Entry 8FLJ (electron microscopy, 3.48 A resolution); this record covers chains H and J of the 14 polymer chains in the assembly.

# Chain H
Molecule: Integration host factor subunit beta
Source organism: Pseudomonas aeruginosa PA14
UniProt: Q02PW7 (IHFB_PSEAB); residues 3-96 here correspond to UniProt positions 1-94 (UniProt number = residue number - 2)
Chain sequence (96 residues; numbered 1 to 96; the number before each row is that of its first residue):
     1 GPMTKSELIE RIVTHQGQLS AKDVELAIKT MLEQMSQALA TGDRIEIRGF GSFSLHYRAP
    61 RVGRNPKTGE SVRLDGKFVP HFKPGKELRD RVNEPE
Disordered / not traced: 95-96
Sequence notes: expression tag (1-2)

# Chain J
Molecule: CRISPR leader and repeat, anti-sense strand of DNA
Notes: engineered mutation(s): A54G,T55G,A60T,G61T,G62T,A63C,A64G,A67G,G68C,A69G,A70T,A71T,A73T,C74T,C75T,C137T,G138T,A140T,A141T,G142T
Sequence (171 nucleotides; numbered 130 to 300; the number before each row is that of its first residue):
   130 TGATTTTCTT AGCTGCCTAC ACGGCAGTGA ACTAGCTCCG AAAACCTATA ACCGGTTGAT
   190 TTCGAAGCGT TTTTTGAGTT TTTCCCGCCA GAAACCCTCT TTTTTCGAGG TCTCGTAACT
   250 TGCTGATTTA TAAGGGTTTT TTAAATCGTC CGAAAAAAGG GTCGGAAGCT T
Disordered / not traced: 130-152

# Interface between chain H and chain J
Residue-residue contacts - 18 pairs, chain H then chain J:
  Thr-4(H) / DT203(J)  phosphate contact
  Lys-5(H) / DT203(J)  hydrogen bond to the phosphate
  Ser-6(H) / DT203(J)  hydrogen bond to the phosphate
  Ile-47(H) / DC181(J)  sugar contact
  Arg-48(H) / DA180(J)  phosphate contact
  Arg-48(H) / DC181(J)  phosphate contact
  Gly-49(H) / DA180(J)  hydrogen bond to the phosphate
  Gly-49(H) / DC181(J)  hydrogen bond to the phosphate
  Phe-50(H) / DC181(J)  phosphate contact
  Gly-51(H) / DC181(J)  hydrogen bond to the phosphate
  Ser-52(H) / DC181(J)  phosphate contact
  Ser-52(H) / DC182(J)  phosphate contact
  Gly-63(H) / DA194(J)  base contact
  Arg-64(H) / DA194(J)  hydrogen bond to the base
  Asn-65(H) / DA195(J)  sugar contact
  Pro-66(H) / DA195(J)  base contact
  Gly-85(H) / DC181(J)  phosphate contact
  Lys-86(H) / DC181(J)  hydrogen bond to the phosphate
Other interface residues (no listed pair), chain H (19 interface residues in all): Lys-29, Glu-46, Lys-67, Val-72
Other interface residues (no listed pair), chain J (7 interface residues in all): DT204

# Summary
Chain H and chain J form an interface of 19 and 7 residues respectively; the contacts include 7 hydrogen
bonds. Polar pairs include Arg-64(H)/DA194(J), Lys-5(H)/DT203(J) and Ser-6(H)/DT203(J).
Chain H is Integration host factor subunit beta (Pseudomonas aeruginosa PA14) and chain J is CRISPR leader and
repeat, anti-sense strand of DNA; the structure, Cas1-Cas2/3 integrase and IHF bound to CRISPR leader, repeat
and foreign DNA, was determined by electron microscopy.
